8PVV - chains A and R of the 4 polymer chains in the assembly; structure by electron microscopy, 2.81 A resolution.

[Chain A]
Molecule: Piwi protein
Source organism: Archaeoglobus fulgidus
UniProtKB: A0A101DYI0 (A0A101DYI0_ARCFL); residue numbers follow UniProt; this construct covers 1-427
Chain sequence (427 residues; row label = number of the first residue in the row):
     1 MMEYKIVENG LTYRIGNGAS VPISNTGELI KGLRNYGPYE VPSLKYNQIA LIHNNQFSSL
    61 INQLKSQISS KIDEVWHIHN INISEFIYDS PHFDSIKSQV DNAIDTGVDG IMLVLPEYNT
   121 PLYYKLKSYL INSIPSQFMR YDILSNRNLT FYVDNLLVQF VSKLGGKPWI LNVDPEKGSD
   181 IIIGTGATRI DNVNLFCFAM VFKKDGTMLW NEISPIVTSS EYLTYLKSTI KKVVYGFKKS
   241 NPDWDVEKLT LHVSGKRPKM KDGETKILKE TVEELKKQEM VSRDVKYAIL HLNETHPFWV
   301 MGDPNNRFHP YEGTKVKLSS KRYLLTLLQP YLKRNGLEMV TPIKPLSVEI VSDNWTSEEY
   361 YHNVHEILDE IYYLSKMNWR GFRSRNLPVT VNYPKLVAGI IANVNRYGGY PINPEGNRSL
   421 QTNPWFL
Bound ions: Mg2+: Leu427 (shared with A1(R), G3(R) of chain R)

[Chain R]
Molecule: 30-nt RNA strand
Sequence (30 nucleotides; each row starts with the number of its first residue):
     1 AGGAGGGCGG AGCCUAUGGA AAAACGCCAC
Unresolved in the structure: 26-30
Bound ions: Mg2+: A1, G3 (shared with Leu427(A) of chain A)

[How chain A and chain R interact]
Residue-residue contacts (59; chain A residue first):
  Tyr118(A) with A1(R), base contact
  Asn119(A) with A1(R), hydrogen bond to the base
  Thr120(A) with A1(R), base contact
  Tyr123(A) with A1(R), stacking on the base
  Tyr124(A) with A1(R), base contact
  Lys127(A) with A1(R), salt bridge to the phosphate
  Ser136(A) with A1(R), phosphate contact
  Gln137(A) with A1(R), phosphate contact; G2(R), sugar contact
  Phe138(A) with A1(R), hydrogen bond to the phosphate; G2(R), sugar contact
  Met139(A) with A1(R), phosphate contact; G2(R), phosphate contact
  Arg140(A) with A1(R), sugar contact; G2(R), hydrogen bond to the phosphate
  Ile143(A) with G2(R), phosphate contact
  Arg147(A) with G2(R), hydrogen bond to the base; G3(R), hydrogen bond to the base
  Tyr152(A) with G2(R), hydrogen bond to the phosphate
  Asn155(A) with G2(R), base contact
  Leu156(A) with G2(R), sugar contact
  Gln159(A) with A1(R), hydrogen bond to the phosphate; G2(R), hydrogen bond to the sugar; G3(R), hydrogen bond to the phosphate
  Lys163(A) with A1(R), salt bridge to the phosphate
  Arg189(A) with G12(R), base contact; C13(R), sugar contact
  Asn192(A) with A11(R), hydrogen bond to the sugar; G12(R), hydrogen bond to the sugar; C13(R), phosphate contact
  Asn194(A) with C13(R), hydrogen bond to the phosphate; C14(R), phosphate contact
  Lys256(A) with C14(R), sugar contact
  Arg257(A) with C14(R), hydrogen bond to the sugar; U15(R), sugar contact
  Pro258(A) with U15(R), sugar contact
  Lys259(A) with U15(R), phosphate contact; A16(R), salt bridge to the phosphate
  Met260(A) with A16(R), hydrogen bond to the phosphate
  Lys261(A) with A16(R), phosphate contact
  Trp299(A) with G6(R), phosphate contact; G7(R), phosphate contact
  Leu328(A) with G5(R), sugar contact
  Thr341(A) with G5(R), sugar contact; G6(R), sugar contact
  Pro342(A) with G6(R), sugar contact
  Ile343(A) with G6(R), phosphate contact
  Lys344(A) with G6(R), hydrogen bond to the phosphate
  Arg380(A) with G2(R), sugar contact; G3(R), salt bridge to the phosphate; A4(R), salt bridge to the phosphate
  Arg383(A) with G3(R), sugar contact; A4(R), sugar contact
  Ser384(A) with A4(R), phosphate contact
  Arg385(A) with A4(R), phosphate contact; G5(R), salt bridge to the phosphate
  Asn386(A) with G5(R), hydrogen bond to the phosphate
  Leu427(A) with A1(R), phosphate contact; G3(R), phosphate contact
Also at the interface, not in a pair above, chain A (44 interface residues in all): Leu115, Glu117, Phe151, Ser219, Gly381

[Summary]
44 residues of chain A face 13 of chain R across their interface, with 16 hydrogen bonds, 6 salt bridges and 1
aromatic stacking contact. Among the polar pairs are Asn119(A)-A1(R), Arg147(A)-G2(R) and Arg147(A)-G3(R). The
Mg2+ site is built by Leu427(A), A1(R) and G3(R).
Here chain A is Piwi protein (Archaeoglobus fulgidus) and chain R is a 30-nt RNA strand. Entry 8PVV
(Archaeoglobus fulgidus AfAgo complex with AfAgo-N protein (fAfAgo) bound with 30 nt RNA guide and 51 ...) was
determined by electron microscopy (same publication as 8OK9, 8OLD, 8OLJ and 8QG0).
